PDB entry 6LY9 | electron microscopy, 3.93 A resolution | chains N and M of the 16 polymer chains in the assembly

[Chain N]
Protein: V-type ATP synthase subunit I
Source organism: Thermus thermophilus HB8
Reference sequence: Q5SIT6 (Q5SIT6_THET8); residue numbers follow UniProt; this construct covers 1-652
Amino-acid sequence (652 residues; row label = number of the first residue in the row):
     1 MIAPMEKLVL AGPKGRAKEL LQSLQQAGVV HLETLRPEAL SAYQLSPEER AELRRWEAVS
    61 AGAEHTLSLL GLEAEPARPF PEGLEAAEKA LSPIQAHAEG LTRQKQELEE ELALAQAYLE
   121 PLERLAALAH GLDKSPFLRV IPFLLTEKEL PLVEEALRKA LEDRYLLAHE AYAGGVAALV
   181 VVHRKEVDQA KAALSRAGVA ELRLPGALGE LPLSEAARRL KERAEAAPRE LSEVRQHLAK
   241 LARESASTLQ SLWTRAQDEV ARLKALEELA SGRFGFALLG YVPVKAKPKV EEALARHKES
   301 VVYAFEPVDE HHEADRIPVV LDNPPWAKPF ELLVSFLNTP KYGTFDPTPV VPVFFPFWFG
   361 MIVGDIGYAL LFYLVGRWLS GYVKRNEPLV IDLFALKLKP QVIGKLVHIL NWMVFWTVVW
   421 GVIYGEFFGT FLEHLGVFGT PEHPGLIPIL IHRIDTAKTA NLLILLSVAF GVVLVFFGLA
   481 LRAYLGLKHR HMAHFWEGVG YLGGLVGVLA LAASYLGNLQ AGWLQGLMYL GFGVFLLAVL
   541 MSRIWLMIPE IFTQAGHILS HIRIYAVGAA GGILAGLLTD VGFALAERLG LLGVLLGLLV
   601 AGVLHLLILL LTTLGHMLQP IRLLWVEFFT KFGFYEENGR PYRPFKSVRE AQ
Not modelled in the structure: 1-3
Reported in the primary citation:
  - conformationally variable residues (helix shift): Leu119, Ala246

[Chain M]
Protein: V-type ATP synthase subunit C
Source organism: Thermus thermophilus HB8
Reference sequence: P74902 (VATC_THET8); residue numbers follow UniProt; this construct covers 1-323
Amino-acid sequence (323 residues; row label = number of the first residue in the row):
     1 MADDFAYLNA RVRVRRGTLL KESFFQEALD LSFADFLRLL SETVYGGELA GQGLPDVDRA
    61 VLRTQAKLVG DLPRLVTGEA REAVRLLLLR NDLHNLQALL RAKATGRPFE EVLLLPGTLR
   121 EEVWRQAYEA QDPAGMAQVL AVPGHPLARA LRAVLRETQD LARVEALLAK RFFEDVAKAA
   181 KGLDQPALRD YLALEVDAEN LRTAFKLQGS GLAPDAFFLK GGRFVDRVRF ARLMEGDYAV
   241 LDELSGTPFS GLSGVRDLKA LERGLRCVLL KEAKKGVQDP LGVGLVLAYV KEREWEAVRL
   301 RLLARRAYFG LPRAQVEEEV VCP
Not modelled in the structure: 1-2
Disulfide bonds: Cys267-Cys322
Reported in the primary citation:
  - contacts within the chain: Arg90-Glu195

[How chain N and chain M interact]
Contacting residue pairs (49):
  Arg54(N) - Leu31(M)
  Arg54(N) - Asp35(M)  salt bridge
  Glu57(N) - Arg38(M)  salt bridge
  Ala58(N) - Arg38(M)
  Ala61(N) - Arg38(M)
  His65(N) - Ser41(M)  hydrogen bond
  His65(N) - Gly46(M)
  His65(N) - Leu49(M)  hydrogen bond (side chain-backbone)
  Leu69(N) - Gly47(M)
  Leu69(N) - Leu49(M)
  Glu99(N) - Ala50(M)
  Glu99(N) - Gly51(M)  hydrogen bond (side chain-backbone)
  Glu99(N) - Gln52(M)  hydrogen bond
  Thr102(N) - Ala50(M)
  Arg103(N) - Ala50(M)
  Arg103(N) - Asp56(M)  salt bridge
  Arg103(N) - Arg59(M)
  Gln106(N) - Glu48(M)
  Gln106(N) - Arg59(M)
  Gln106(N) - Arg63(M)  hydrogen bond (backbone-side chain)
  Glu107(N) - Arg59(M)  salt bridge
  Glu109(N) - Arg63(M)
  Glu110(N) - Glu122(M)
  Leu114(N) - Glu122(M)
  Leu114(N) - Gln126(M)
  Ala117(N) - Val142(M)
  Tyr118(N) - Val139(M)
  Tyr118(N) - Val142(M)  hydrophobic
  Ile141(N) - Gln138(M)
  Pro142(N) - Gln138(M)
  Phe143(N) - Ala141(M)
  Leu145(N) - Arg152(M)
  Leu152(N) - Arg156(M)
  Ser195(N) - Gln159(M)
  Arg196(N) - Arg156(M)  hydrogen bond (side chain-backbone)
  Arg196(N) - Glu157(M)
  Ala197(N) - Arg156(M)  hydrogen bond (backbone-side chain)
  Gly198(N) - Ala134(M)
  Gly198(N) - Arg152(M)
  Val199(N) - Ala134(M)
  Val199(N) - Gln138(M)
  Val199(N) - Arg152(M)
  Ala200(N) - Ala134(M)
  Ala200(N) - Gln138(M)  hydrogen bond (backbone-side chain)
  Glu201(N) - Gln138(M)  hydrogen bond (backbone-side chain)
  Leu202(N) - Gln138(M)
  Leu202(N) - Val142(M)  hydrophobic
  Leu204(N) - Gln126(M)
  Pro205(N) - Gln126(M)
Also at the interface, not in a pair above, chain N (34 interface residues in all): Pro121, Leu144, Arg203
Also at the interface, not in a pair above, chain M (28 interface residues in all): Glu129, Gly135, Leu155
Interface features reported in the paper:
  - residue pairs: Glu57(N)-Arg38(M) (salt bridge), His65(N)-Ser41(M) (hydrogen bond), Gln106(N)-Arg63(M) (hydrogen bond), Leu144(N)-Arg152(M) (backbone contact), Arg196(N)-Arg156(M) (hydrogen bond), Ala197(N)-Arg156(M) (backbone contact), Glu201(N)-Gln138(M) (backbone contact)

[In short]
34 residues of chain N and 28 residues of chain M are in contact, with 9 hydrogen bonds and 4 salt bridges.
Polar contacts include Arg54(N)-Asp35(M), Glu57(N)-Arg38(M) and Arg103(N)-Asp56(M). The paper describes a salt
bridge between Glu57(N) and Arg38(M); hydrogen bonds between His65(N) and Ser41(M), Gln106(N) and Arg63(M) and
Arg196(N) and Arg156(M); backbone contacts between Leu144(N) and Arg152(M), Ala197(N) and Arg156(M) and
Glu201(N) and Gln138(M). From the paper: conformational variability at Leu119(N) and Ala246(N); contacts
within the chain involving Arg90(M) and Glu195(M).
Chain N is V-type ATP synthase subunit I and chain M is V-type ATP synthase subunit C, both from Thermus
thermophilus HB8; the structure, The membrane-embedded Vo domain of V/A-ATPase from Thermus thermophilus, was
determined by electron microscopy together with 6LY8 from the same study.
